6D9K - chains A and C of the 3 polymer chains in the assembly; structure by X-ray diffraction, 2.00 A resolution.

# Chain A
Protein: Uncharacterized protein
From: Rhodobacter sphaeroides (strain ATCC 17025 / ATH 2.4.3)
Reference sequence: A4WYU7 (A4WYU7_RHOS5); residues 2-777 here = UniProt positions 2-777
Amino-acid sequence (791 residues; row label = number of the first residue in the row; numbers below 1 keep their minus sign (Met-13 is residue -13)):
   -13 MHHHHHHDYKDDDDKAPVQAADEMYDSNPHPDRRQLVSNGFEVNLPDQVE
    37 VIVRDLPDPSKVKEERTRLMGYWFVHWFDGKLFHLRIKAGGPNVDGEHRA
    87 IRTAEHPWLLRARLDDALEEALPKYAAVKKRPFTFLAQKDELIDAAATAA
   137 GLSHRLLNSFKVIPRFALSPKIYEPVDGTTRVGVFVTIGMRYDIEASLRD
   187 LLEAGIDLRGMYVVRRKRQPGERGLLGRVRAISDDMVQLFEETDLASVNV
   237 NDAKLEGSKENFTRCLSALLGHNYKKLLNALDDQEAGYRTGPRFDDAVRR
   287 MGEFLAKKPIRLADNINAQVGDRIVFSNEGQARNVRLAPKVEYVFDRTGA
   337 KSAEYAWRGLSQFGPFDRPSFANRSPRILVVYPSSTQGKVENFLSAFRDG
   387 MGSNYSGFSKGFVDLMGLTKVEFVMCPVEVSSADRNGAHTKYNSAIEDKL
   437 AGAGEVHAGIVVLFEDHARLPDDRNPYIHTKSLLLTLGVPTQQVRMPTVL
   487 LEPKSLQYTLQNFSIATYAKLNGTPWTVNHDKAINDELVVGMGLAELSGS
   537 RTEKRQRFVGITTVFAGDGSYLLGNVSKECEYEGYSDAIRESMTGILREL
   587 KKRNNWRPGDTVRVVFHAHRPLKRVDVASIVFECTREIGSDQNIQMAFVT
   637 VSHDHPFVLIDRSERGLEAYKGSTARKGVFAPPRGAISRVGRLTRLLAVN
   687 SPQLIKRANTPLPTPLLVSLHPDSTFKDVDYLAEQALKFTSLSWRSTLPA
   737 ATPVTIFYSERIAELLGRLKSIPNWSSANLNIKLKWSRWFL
Unresolved in the structure: -13 to 19
Differences from the reference sequence: initiating methionine (-13); expression tag (-12 to 1)
Ion coordination: Mg2+: Leu777 (shared with U1(C), A3(C) of chain C)
Curated features (UniProtKB/Swiss-Prot):
  - binding site (Mg(2+)): Leu777
  - mutagenesis: Pro45 to Trp63 (9-fold reduction in plasmid silencing in E.coli, does not bind target DNA, binds guide RNA (gRNA)), Lys49 to Arg52 (4-fold reduction in plasmid silencing), Arg204 to Arg209 (4-fold reduction in plasmid silencing), Tyr463 to Lys467 (10-fold reduction in plasmid silencing, strongly impairs gRNA binding; Does not bind small DNA or RNA in E.coli, increased plasmid transformation in E.coli (plasmid silencing)), Arg481 to Thr484 (9-fold reduction in plasmid silencing, strongly impairs gRNA binding), Lys506 (K506A: 10-fold reduction in plasmid silencing, strongly impairs gRNA binding), Gly529 (G529D: Does not reconstitute DNA cleavage; when associated with R-604-605-D and D-746), Ala604 to His605 (Does not reconstitute DNA cleavage; when associated with D-529 and D-746), Glu746 (E746D: Does not reconstitute DNA cleavage; when associated with D-529 and R-604-605-D), Arg754 (R754A: Increases affinity for 5'-phospho-U gRNA, no change in affinity for 5'-phospho-A or 5'-phospho-C gRNA), Leu777 (10-fold reduction in plasmid silencing, impairs gRNA binding)
What the authors report for this chain:
  - mutagenesis - G529D/A604R/H605D/E746D: unchanged catalytic activity on DNA targets
  - specificity-determining residues: Arg754
  - mutagenesis - R754A (4- to 6-fold): decreased binding to 5'-U-gRNA
  - mutagenesis - Q689A: unchanged binding to tDNA

# Chain C
Molecule: 18-nt RNA strand
Sequence (18 nucleotides; numbered 1 to 18; the number before each row is that of its first residue):
     1 UUACUGCACAGGUGACGA
Ion coordination: Mg2+: U1, A3 (shared with Leu777(A) of chain A)

# How chain A and chain C interact
Pairs across the interface (75):
  Pro43(A) - A18(C)  hydrogen bond to the sugar
  Pro45(A) - A18(C)  base contact
  Trp63(A) - G17(C)  base contact
  Asp65(A) - G17(C)  sugar contact
  Arg151(A) - C9(C)  salt bridge to the phosphate
  Gly175(A) - A8(C)  phosphate contact
  Met176(A) - A8(C)  hydrogen bond to the phosphate
  Met176(A) - C9(C)  phosphate contact
  Arg177(A) - C9(C)  phosphate contact
  Tyr178(A) - A8(C)  sugar contact
  Tyr178(A) - C9(C)  hydrogen bond to the phosphate
  Arg204(A) - G11(C)  salt bridge to the phosphate
  Arg209(A) - G11(C)  phosphate contact
  Arg209(A) - G12(C)  salt bridge to the phosphate
  Gly210(A) - G11(C)  hydrogen bond to the phosphate
  Leu211(A) - A10(C)  phosphate contact
  Leu211(A) - G11(C)  hydrogen bond to the phosphate
  Glu242(A) - C9(C)  hydrogen bond to the sugar
  Glu242(A) - A10(C)  sugar contact
  Gly243(A) - A8(C)  hydrogen bond to the sugar
  Gly243(A) - C9(C)  sugar contact
  Ser244(A) - A8(C)  sugar contact
  Ser244(A) - C9(C)  sugar contact
  Lys245(A) - G6(C)  base contact
  Lys245(A) - A8(C)  sugar contact
  Arg275(A) - C7(C)  hydrogen bond to the phosphate
  Arg275(A) - A8(C)  salt bridge to the phosphate
  Leu449(A) - U1(C)  base contact
  Ala454(A) - U1(C)  hydrogen bond to the base
  Asn461(A) - U1(C)  base contact
  Tyr463(A) - U1(C)  stacking on the base
  Lys467(A) - U1(C)  salt bridge to the phosphate
  Thr477(A) - U1(C)  phosphate contact
  Gln478(A) - U1(C)  hydrogen bond to the phosphate
  Gln478(A) - U2(C)  phosphate contact
  Gln479(A) - U1(C)  hydrogen bond to the phosphate
  Gln479(A) - U2(C)  sugar contact
  Val480(A) - U2(C)  phosphate contact
  Arg481(A) - U1(C)  hydrogen bond to the sugar
  Arg481(A) - U2(C)  salt bridge to the phosphate
  Thr484(A) - U2(C)  hydrogen bond to the phosphate
  Thr495(A) - U2(C)  hydrogen bond to the base
  Asn498(A) - U2(C)  hydrogen bond to the base
  Asn498(A) - A3(C)  sugar contact
  Phe499(A) - U2(C)  hydrogen bond to the sugar
  Lys506(A) - U1(C)  salt bridge to the phosphate
  Arg537(A) - A10(C)  hydrogen bond to the sugar
  Arg543(A) - U13(C)  hydrogen bond to the sugar
  Arg543(A) - G14(C)  salt bridge to the phosphate
  Tyr571(A) - A15(C)  phosphate contact
  Arg606(A) - U13(C)  hydrogen bond to the base
  Arg606(A) - G14(C)  sugar contact
  Pro607(A) - A15(C)  sugar contact
  Lys609(A) - A15(C)  salt bridge to the phosphate
  Lys609(A) - C16(C)  phosphate contact
  Arg610(A) - C16(C)  hydrogen bond to the phosphate
  Arg610(A) - G17(C)  salt bridge to the phosphate
  Asn686(A) - U5(C)  sugar contact
  Asn686(A) - G6(C)  hydrogen bond to the phosphate
  Lys692(A) - C4(C)  hydrogen bond to the sugar
  Lys692(A) - U5(C)  sugar contact
  Pro697(A) - G6(C)  sugar contact
  Arg731(A) - A3(C)  salt bridge to the phosphate
  Arg731(A) - C4(C)  salt bridge to the phosphate
  Ser732(A) - A3(C)  sugar contact
  Ser732(A) - C4(C)  sugar contact
  Leu734(A) - C4(C)  sugar contact
  Pro735(A) - C4(C)  phosphate contact
  Pro735(A) - U5(C)  phosphate contact
  Ala736(A) - U5(C)  phosphate contact
  Ala737(A) - U5(C)  hydrogen bond to the phosphate
  Phe743(A) - C4(C)  phosphate contact
  Arg754(A) - U1(C)  hydrogen bond to the base
  Leu777(A) - U1(C)  phosphate contact
  Leu777(A) - A3(C)  phosphate contact
Interface residues without a listed pair, chain A (59 interface residues in all): Gly66, Val200, Leu487, Tyr494, Tyr568, Leu608, Thr696

# Overview
59 residues of chain A face 18 of chain C across their interface, with 24 hydrogen bonds, 12 salt bridges and
1 aromatic stacking contact. Among the polar pairs are Ala454(A)-U1(C), Thr495(A)-U2(C) and Asn498(A)-U2(C).
The paper reports that R754A of chain A reduces binding to 5'-U-gRNA; the specificity determinant Arg754(A); 3
substitutions were tested in all.
Chain A is Uncharacterized protein (Rhodobacter sphaeroides (strain ATCC 17025 / ATH 2.4.3)) and chain C is an
18-nt RNA strand; the structure, Ternary RsAgo Complex with Guide RNA and Target DNA Containing A-G
Non-canonical Pair, was determined by X-ray diffraction (same publication as 6D8A, 6D8F, 6D8P, 6D92, 6D95 and
6D9L).
